Entry 2XXA (X-ray diffraction, 3.94 A resolution); this record covers chains A and G of the 3 polymer chains in the assembly.

# Chain A
Protein: Signal recognition particle protein
Source organism: Escherichia coli K-12
Notes: EC 3.6.5.4
UniProtKB: P0AGD7 (SRP54_ECOLI); numbering as in UniProt (aligned over 1-433)
Sequence (433 residues; row label = number of the first residue in the row):
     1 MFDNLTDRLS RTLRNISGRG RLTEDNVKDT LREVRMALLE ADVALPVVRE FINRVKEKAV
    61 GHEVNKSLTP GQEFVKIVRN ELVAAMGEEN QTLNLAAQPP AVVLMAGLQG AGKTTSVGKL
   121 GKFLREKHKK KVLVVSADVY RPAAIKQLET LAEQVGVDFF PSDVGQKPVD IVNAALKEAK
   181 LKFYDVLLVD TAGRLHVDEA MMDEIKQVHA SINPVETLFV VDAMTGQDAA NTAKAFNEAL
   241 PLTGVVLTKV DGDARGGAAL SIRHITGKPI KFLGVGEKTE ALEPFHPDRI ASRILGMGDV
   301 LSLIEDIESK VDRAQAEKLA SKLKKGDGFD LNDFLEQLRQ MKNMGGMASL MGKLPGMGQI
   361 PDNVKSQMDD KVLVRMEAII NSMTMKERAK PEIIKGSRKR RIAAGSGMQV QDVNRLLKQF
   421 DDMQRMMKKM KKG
Not modelled in the structure: 1-3, 354-368, 433
Construct notes: engineered mutation Ser406 (Cys in P0AGD7)
Ion coordination: Mg2+: Thr114 (together with GMP-PCP)
Ligand contacts:
  - GMP-PCP (GCP; phosphomethylphosphonic acid guanylate ester), molecule 1: Leu108, Gln109, Gly110, Ala111, Gly112, Lys113, Thr114, Thr115, Lys119, Asp138, Arg141, Gln147, Thr191, Ala192, Gly193, Thr248, Lys249, Asp251, Gly274, Val275, Gly276, Glu277
  - GMP-PCP (GCP), molecule 2: Gln109, Gly110, Arg141, Leu195
UniProt features mapped onto this chain:
  - binding site (GTP): Gly107 to Thr114, Asp190 to Arg194, Thr248 to Asp251
What the authors report for this chain:
  - binding site for 4.5s RNA (chain G): Glu277, Lys278
  - binding site for GMP-PCP: Glu277
  - conformationally variable residues (order/disorder transition): Val300 to Asp330

# Chain G
Molecule: 4.5s RNA
Sequence (106 nucleotides; each row starts with the number of its first residue):
     1 GCAUUGCUGG UGCAGCGCAG CGCGGACGCC CGAACCUGGU CAGAGCCGGA AGGCAGCAGC
    61 CAUAAGGGAU GCUUUGCGGG UGCCGUUGCC UUCCGGCAAU GCUUUU
Not modelled in the structure: 103-106

# How chain A and chain G interact
Residue-residue contacts (32; chain A residue first):
  Glu277(A) with C83(G), base contact
  Lys278(A) with C83(G), salt bridge to the phosphate
  Glu377(A) with G43(G), hydrogen bond to the sugar
  Ala378(A) with G43(G), hydrogen bond to the base; A44(G), sugar contact
  Asn381(A) with A42(G), hydrogen bond to the base; G43(G), sugar contact; A58(G), sugar contact
  Ser382(A) with G43(G), hydrogen bond to the base; C57(G), hydrogen bond to the sugar; A58(G), sugar contact
  Met383(A) with A58(G), hydrogen bond to the sugar
  Thr384(A) with A34(G), sugar contact; A58(G), phosphate contact; G59(G), phosphate contact
  Met385(A) with G59(G), phosphate contact
  Arg388(A) with A58(G), hydrogen bond to the sugar
  Ser397(A) with A34(G), base contact; C35(G), hydrogen bond to the base
  Arg398(A) with A34(G), hydrogen bond to the base
  Arg401(A) with A34(G), hydrogen bond to the sugar; C35(G), sugar contact; C57(G), hydrogen bond to the sugar; A58(G), salt bridge to the phosphate
  Gly405(A) with G43(G), base contact; A44(G), base contact; G56(G), sugar contact; C57(G), sugar contact
  Ser406(A) with A44(G), hydrogen bond to the sugar; G45(G), sugar contact
  Gly407(A) with G45(G), sugar contact
  Met408(A) with A44(G), sugar contact
Also at the interface, not in a pair above, chain A (19 interface residues in all): Val374, Lys386

# Summary
The interface between chain A and chain G involves 19 residues on one side and 11 on the other; the contacts
include 12 hydrogen bonds and 2 salt bridges. Polar pairs include Ala378(A)-G43(G), Asn381(A)-A42(G) and
Ser382(A)-G43(G). The paper reports a binding site for 4.5s RNA (chain G) at Glu277(A) and Lys278(A); a
binding site for GMP-PCP at Glu277(A).
Chain A is Signal recognition particle protein (Escherichia coli K-12) and chain G is 4.5s RNA; the structure,
The Crystal Structure of the Signal Recognition Particle (SRP) in Complex with its Receptor(SR), was
determined by X-ray diffraction.
